Entry 2DQ6 (X-ray diffraction, 1.50 A resolution); this record covers chain A.

Chain A:
Protein: Aminopeptidase N
Source organism: Escherichia coli
Notes: EC 3.4.11.2
Reference sequence: P04825 (AMPN_ECOLI); numbering as in UniProt (aligned over 1-870)
Amino-acid sequence (870 residues; row label = number of the first residue in the row):
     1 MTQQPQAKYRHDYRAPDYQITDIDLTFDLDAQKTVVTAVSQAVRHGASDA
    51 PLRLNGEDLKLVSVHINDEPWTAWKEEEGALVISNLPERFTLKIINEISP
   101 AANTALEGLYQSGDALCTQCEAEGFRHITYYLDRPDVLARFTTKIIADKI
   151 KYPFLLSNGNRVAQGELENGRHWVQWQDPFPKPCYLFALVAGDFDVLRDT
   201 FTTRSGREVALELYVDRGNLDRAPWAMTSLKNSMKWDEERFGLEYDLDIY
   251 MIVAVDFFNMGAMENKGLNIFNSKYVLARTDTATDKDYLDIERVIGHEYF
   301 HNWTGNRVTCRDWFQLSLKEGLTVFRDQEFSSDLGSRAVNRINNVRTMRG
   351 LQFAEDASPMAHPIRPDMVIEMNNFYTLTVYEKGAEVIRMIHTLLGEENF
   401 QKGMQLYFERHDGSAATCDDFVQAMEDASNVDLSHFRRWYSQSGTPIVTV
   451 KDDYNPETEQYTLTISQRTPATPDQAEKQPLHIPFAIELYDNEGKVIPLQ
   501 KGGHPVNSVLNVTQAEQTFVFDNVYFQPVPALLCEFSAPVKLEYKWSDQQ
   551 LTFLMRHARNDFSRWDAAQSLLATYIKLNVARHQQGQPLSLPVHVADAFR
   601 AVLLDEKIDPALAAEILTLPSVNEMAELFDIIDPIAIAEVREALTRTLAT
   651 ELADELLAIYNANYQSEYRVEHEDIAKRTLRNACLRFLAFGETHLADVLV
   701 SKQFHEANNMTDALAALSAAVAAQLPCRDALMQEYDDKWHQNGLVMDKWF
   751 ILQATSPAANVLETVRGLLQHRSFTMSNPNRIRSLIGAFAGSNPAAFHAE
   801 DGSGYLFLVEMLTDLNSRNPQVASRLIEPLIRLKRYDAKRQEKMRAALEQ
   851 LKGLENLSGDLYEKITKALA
Unresolved in the structure: 1-5
Metal / ion sites: Zn2+: His-297, His-301, Glu-320
Swiss-Prot annotation at these positions:
  - active site: Glu-298 (Proton acceptor)
  - binding site (substrate): Glu-121, Gly-261 to Asn-265
  - binding site (Zn(2+)): His-297, His-301, Glu-320
  - site: Tyr-381 (Transition state stabilizer)

In short:
His-297, His-301 and Glu-320 coordinate Zn2+. UniProt lists active-site residue Glu-298, 6 substrate-binding
residues and 3 Zn2+-binding residues.
Chain A is Aminopeptidase N (Escherichia coli); the structure, Crystal Structure of Aminopeptidase N from
Escherichia coli, was determined by X-ray diffraction, deposited together with 2DQM.
